Entry 2UXC (X-ray diffraction, 2.90 A resolution); this record covers chains A and M of the 23 polymer chains in the assembly.

# Chain A
Molecule: 16S ribosomal RNA
Organism: Thermus thermophilus
Sequence (1522 nucleotides; row label = number of the first residue in the row; note: 42 numbers in that range are skipped by the numbering (no residue carries them; nothing is unmodelled there); a row labelled like 190A-190L holds insertion residues (190A, then the next letters in order); numbering starts at 0):
     0 UUUGUUGGAGAGUUUGAUCCUGGCUCAGGGUGAACGCUGGCGGCGUGCCU
    50 AAGACAUGCAAGUCGUGCGGG
    73 CCGCGGGGUUUU
    88 ACUCCG
    95 UGGUC
   101 AGCGGCGGACGGGUGAGUAACGCGUGGGU
  129A G
   130 ACCUACCCGGAAGAGGGGGACAACCCGGGGAAACUCGGGCUAAUCCCCCA
   180 UGUGGACCCGC
190A-190L CCCUUGGGGUGU
   191 GUCCAAAGGGCUUU
   216 GCCCGCUUCCGGAUGGGCCCGCGUCCCAUCAGCUAGUUGGUGGGGUAAUG
   266 GCCCACCAAGGCGACGACGGGUAGCCGGUCUGAGAGGAUGGCCGGCCACA
   316 GGGGCACUGAGACACGGGCCCCACUCCUACGGGAGGCAGCAGUUAGGAAU
   366 CUUCCGCAAUGGGCGCAAGCCUGACGGAGCGACGCCGCUUGGAGGAAGAA
   416 GCCCUUCGGGGUGUAAACUCCUGAA
   442 CCCGGGACGAAACCCCCGACGA
   474 GGGGACUGACGGUACCGGG
   494 GUAAUAGCGCCGGCCAACUCCGUGCCAGCAGCCGCGGUAAUACGGAGGGC
   544 GCGAGCGUUACCCGGAUUCACUGGGCGUAAAGGGCGUGUAGGCGGCCUGG
   594 GGCGUCCCAUGUGAAAGACCACGGCUCAACCGUGGGGGAGCGUGGGAUAC
   644 GCUCAGGCUAGACGGUGGGAGAGGGUGGUGGAAUUCCCGGAGUAGCGGUG
   694 AAAUGCGCAGAUACCGGGAGGAACGCCGAUGGCGAAGGCAGCCACCUGGU
   744 CCACCCGUGACGCUGAGGCGCGAAAGCGUGGGGAGCAAACCGGAUUAGAU
   794 ACCCGGGUAGUCCACGCCCUAAACGAUGCGCGCUAGGUCUCUGGGUCU
   848 CCUGGGGGCCGAAGCUAACGCGUUAAGCGCGCCGCCUGGGGAGUACGGCC
   898 GCAAGGCUGAAACUCAAAGGAAUUGACGGGGGCCCGCACAAGCGGUGGAG
   948 CAUGUGGUUUAAUUCGAAGCAACGCGAAGAACCUUACCAGGCCUUGACAU
   998 GCUAGG
 1003A G
  1004 AACCCGGGUGAAAGCCUGGGGUGCCCC
1030A-1030D GCGA
  1031 GGGGAGCCCUAGCACAGGUGCUGCAUGGCCGUCGUCAGCUCGUGCCGUGA
  1081 GGUGUUGGGUUAAGUCCCGCAACGAGCGCAACCCCCGCCGUUAGUUGCCA
  1131 GCGGUUCGGCCGGGCACUCUAACGGGACUGCCCGCGAAA
  1171 GCGGGAGGAAGGAGGGGACGACGUCUGGUCAGCAUGGCCCUUACGGCCUG
  1221 GGCGACACACGUGCUACAAUGCCCACUACAAAGCGAUGCCACCCGGCAAC
  1271 GGGGAGCUAAUCGCAAAAAGGUGGGCCCAGUUCGGAUUGGGGUCUGCAAC
  1321 CCGACCCCAUGAAGCCGGAAUCGCUAGUAAUCGCGGAUCAG
 1361A C
  1362 CAUGCCGCGGUGAAUACGUUCCCGGGCCUUGUACACACCGCCCGUCACGC
  1412 CAUGGGAGCGGGCUCUACCCGAAGUCGCCGGG
  1446 AGCCUACGGG
  1459 CAGGCGCCGAGGGUAGGGCCCGUGACUGGGGCGAAGUCGUAACAAGGUAG
  1509 CUGUACCGGAAGGUGCGGCUGGAUCACCUCCUUUCU
Not modelled in the structure: 0-4, 1535-1538
Metal / ion sites: Mg2+ site 1: U12, C526, A914; Mg2+ site 2: G15, U920; Mg2+ site 3: G21, G22; Mg2+ site 4 near G21 (its only coordinating residue here); Mg2+ site 5: C48, G115; Mg2+ site 6 near A51 (its only coordinating residue here); Mg2+ site 7 near A53 (its only coordinating residue here); Mg2+ site 8: C58, U387; Mg2+ site 9: G61, U62, G105; Mg2+ site 10: G69, G70, U98; Mg2+ site 11: G107, G326; Mg2+ site 12: A109, G331; 107 more Mg2+ sites not listed; 21 more K+ sites not listed
Residues lining bound ligands: paromomycin (PAR): G1405, U1406, C1407, A1408, C1409, G1489, C1490, G1491, A1492, A1493, G1494, U1495, C1496

# Chain M
Molecule: Ribosomal protein S13
Organism: Thermus thermophilus
UniProt: P80377 (RS13_THET8); residues 2-126 here correspond to UniProt positions 1-125 (UniProt number = residue number - 1)
Chain sequence (126 residues; each row starts with the number of its first residue):
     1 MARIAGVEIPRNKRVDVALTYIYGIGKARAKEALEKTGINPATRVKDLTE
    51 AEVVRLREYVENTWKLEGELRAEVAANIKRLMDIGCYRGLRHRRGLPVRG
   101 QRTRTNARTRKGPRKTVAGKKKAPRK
Not modelled in the structure: 1
Metal / ion sites: Mg2+ site 1: Thr20, Ile22, Ile25 (shared with U1330(A) of chain A); Mg2+ site 2: Gln101 (shared with G1224(A), C1322(A) of chain A)

# Interface between chain A and chain M
Residue-residue contacts (102):
  G947(A) with Arg108(M), phosphate contact; Thr109(M), hydrogen bond to the phosphate
  C948(A) with Asn106(M), phosphate contact; Ala107(M), phosphate contact; Arg108(M), hydrogen bond to the phosphate; Thr109(M), hydrogen bond to the phosphate
  A949(A) with Gln101(M), phosphate contact; Arg102(M), phosphate contact; Asn106(M), hydrogen bond to the base
  U950(A) with Arg102(M), salt bridge to the phosphate; Thr105(M), hydrogen bond to the base; Asn106(M), base contact
  G951(A) with Arg102(M), salt bridge to the phosphate; Thr105(M), base contact; Lys126(M), base contact
  U952(A) with Arg104(M), hydrogen bond to the base; Thr105(M), base contact; Arg125(M), base contact; Lys126(M), sugar contact
  G953(A) with Arg104(M), hydrogen bond to the base; Ala123(M), sugar contact; Pro124(M), sugar contact; Arg125(M), sugar contact
  G954(A) with Arg104(M), hydrogen bond to the base; Lys120(M), salt bridge to the phosphate
  A969(A) with Lys126(M), base contact
  C970(A) with Lys126(M), base contact
  A1225(A) with Arg102(M), phosphate contact; Thr103(M), sugar contact; Arg104(M), phosphate contact
  C1226(A) with Arg91(M), salt bridge to the phosphate; Leu96(M), phosphate contact; Thr103(M), hydrogen bond to the phosphate; Arg104(M), base contact; Lys111(M), hydrogen bond to the phosphate
  A1227(A) with Leu96(M), phosphate contact; Lys111(M), phosphate contact; Lys115(M), hydrogen bond to the sugar; Val117(M), base contact
  C1228(A) with Arg104(M), hydrogen bond to the base; Arg108(M), salt bridge to the phosphate; Lys111(M), salt bridge to the phosphate; Pro113(M), phosphate contact; Arg114(M), phosphate contact; Lys115(M), salt bridge to the phosphate; Thr116(M), hydrogen bond to the phosphate; Val117(M), hydrogen bond to the sugar
  A1229(A) with Thr105(M), base contact; Arg114(M), salt bridge to the phosphate; Thr116(M), hydrogen bond to the phosphate; Arg125(M), hydrogen bond to the sugar
  C1230(A) with Arg125(M), hydrogen bond to the sugar; Lys126(M), hydrogen bond to the sugar
  G1231(A) with Lys126(M), sugar contact
  G1295(A) with Arg14(M), hydrogen bond to the sugar
  C1296(A) with Arg44(M), salt bridge to the phosphate
  C1297(A) with Lys13(M), salt bridge to the phosphate; Arg44(M), salt bridge to the phosphate
  U1302(A) with Lys13(M), salt bridge to the phosphate; Arg14(M), base contact; Val17(M), phosphate contact; Tyr21(M), hydrogen bond to the phosphate; Lys27(M), hydrogen bond to the sugar
  A1306(A) with Thr109(M), hydrogen bond to the sugar
  U1307(A) with Gln101(M), hydrogen bond to the phosphate; Thr109(M), sugar contact; Arg110(M), phosphate contact
  U1308(A) with Ile78(M), sugar contact; His92(M), hydrogen bond to the phosphate; Pro97(M), phosphate contact; Val98(M), hydrogen bond to the phosphate; Arg99(M), salt bridge to the phosphate; Gln101(M), hydrogen bond to the phosphate; Arg110(M), sugar contact
  G1309(A) with Val74(M), sugar contact; Asn77(M), hydrogen bond to the sugar; Ile78(M), sugar contact; Arg88(M), salt bridge to the phosphate; His92(M), salt bridge to the phosphate; Arg99(M), salt bridge to the phosphate
  G1310(A) with Asn77(M), phosphate contact; Arg80(M), salt bridge to the phosphate; Arg88(M), salt bridge to the phosphate
  C1320(A) with Tyr87(M), sugar contact
  C1321(A) with Tyr87(M), sugar contact
  C1322(A) with Gly100(M), sugar contact
  G1323(A) with Gly100(M), phosphate contact
  C1328(A) with Ala28(M), phosphate contact; Arg29(M), hydrogen bond to the sugar
  A1329(A) with Tyr23(M), phosphate contact; Gly24(M), phosphate contact; Ile25(M), hydrogen bond to the phosphate; Gly26(M), hydrogen bond to the phosphate; Lys27(M), phosphate contact; Ala28(M), hydrogen bond to the phosphate; Arg29(M), hydrogen bond to the phosphate; Leu70(M), sugar contact
  U1330(A) with Ile22(M), phosphate contact; Tyr23(M), phosphate contact; Gly24(M), phosphate contact; Ile25(M), hydrogen bond to the phosphate; Gly26(M), phosphate contact
Interface residues without a listed pair, chain A (40 interface residues in all): A946, U955, A965, G1224, U1301, G1331, A1332
Interface residues without a listed pair, chain M (49 interface residues in all): Leu81

# In short
40 residues of chain A face 49 of chain M across their interface; the contacts include 33 hydrogen bonds and
18 salt bridges. Polar pairs include A949(A)-Asn106(M), U950(A)-Thr105(M) and U952(A)-Arg104(M). Bound to
chain A: paromomycin.
Chain A is 16S ribosomal RNA and chain M is Ribosomal protein S13, both from Thermus thermophilus; the
structure, Crystal structure of an extended tRNA anticodon stem loop in complex with its cognate mRNA UCGU
..., was determined by X-ray diffraction together with 2UXD and 2UXB from the same study.
